6M4G - chains A and E of the 10 polymer chains in the assembly; structure by electron microscopy, 2.80 A resolution.

# Chain A (and E)
Name: Histone H3.1
From: Homo sapiens
Notes: chain E of this document is another copy of the same molecule, construct and numbering; everything in this record applies to it too
UniProt: P68431 (H31_HUMAN); residues 0-135 here correspond to UniProt positions 1-136 (UniProt number = residue number + 1)
Amino-acid sequence (136 residues; row label = number of the first residue in the row; numbering starts at 0):
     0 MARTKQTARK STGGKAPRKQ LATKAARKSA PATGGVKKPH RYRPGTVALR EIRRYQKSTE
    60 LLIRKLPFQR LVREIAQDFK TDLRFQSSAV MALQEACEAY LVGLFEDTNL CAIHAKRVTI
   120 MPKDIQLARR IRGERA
Unresolved in the structure: 0-59, 134-135
UniProt features mapped onto this chain:
  - modified residue: Arg2 (Asymmetric dimethylarginine), Thr3 (Phosphothreonine), Lys4 (Allysine), Gln5 (5-glutamyl dopamine), Thr6 (Phosphothreonine), Arg8 (Citrulline), Lys9 (N6,N6,N6-trimethyllysine), Ser10 (ADP-ribosylserine), Thr11 (Phosphothreonine), Lys14 (N6-(2-hydroxyisobutyryl)lysine), Arg17 (Asymmetric dimethylarginine), Lys18 (N6-(2-hydroxyisobutyryl)lysine), Lys23 (N6-(2-hydroxyisobutyryl)lysine), Arg26 (Citrulline), Lys27 (N6,N6,N6-trimethyllysine), Ser28 (ADP-ribosylserine), Lys36 (N6,N6,N6-trimethyllysine), Lys37 (N6-methyllysine), Tyr41 (Phosphotyrosine), Lys56 (N6,N6,N6-trimethyllysine) and 8 more in UniProt
  - lipidation: Lys18 (N6-decanoyllysine)

# Chain A / chain E interface
Pairs across the interface (23; chain A residue first):
  Asp106(A) - Ile130(E)
  Leu109(A) - Leu126(E)  hydrophobic
  Leu109(A) - Arg129(E)
  Cys110(A) - His113(E)  hydrogen bond (backbone-side chain)
  Cys110(A) - Ile130(E)  hydrophobic
  His113(A) - Cys110(E)  hydrogen bond (side chain-backbone)
  His113(A) - Ala114(E)
  His113(A) - Arg116(E)
  His113(A) - Lys122(E)
  His113(A) - Asp123(E)  salt bridge
  His113(A) - Leu126(E)
  Ala114(A) - His113(E)
  Arg116(A) - His113(E)
  Lys122(A) - His113(E)
  Asp123(A) - His113(E)  salt bridge
  Leu126(A) - Leu109(E)  hydrophobic
  Leu126(A) - His113(E)
  Ala127(A) - Ile130(E)
  Arg129(A) - Leu109(E)
  Ile130(A) - Asp106(E)
  Ile130(A) - Cys110(E)  hydrophobic
  Ile130(A) - Ala127(E)
  Ile130(A) - Ile130(E)  hydrophobic
Also at the interface, not in a pair above, chain A (13 interface residues in all): Arg131
Also at the interface, not in a pair above, chain E (13 interface residues in all): Arg131

# In short
Chain A and chain E each contribute 13 residues to their interface; the contacts include 2 hydrogen bonds and
2 salt bridges. Polar pairs include His113(A)-Asp123(E) and Cys110(A)-His113(E).
Both chains are Histone H3.1 (Homo sapiens). Entry 6M4G (Structural mechanism of nucleosome dynamics governed
by human histone variants H2A.B and H2A.Z.2.2) was determined by electron microscopy together with 6M4H from
the same study.
